PDB entry 8WTJ | electron microscopy, 4.64 A resolution (low resolution: residue-level contacts below are approximate; hydrogen-bond / salt-bridge calls are withheld) | chains B and C of the 4 polymer chains in the assembly

# Chain B (and C)
Protein: Spike glycoprotein
Organism: Severe acute respiratory syndrome coronavirus 2
Notes: chain C of this document is another copy of the same molecule, construct and numbering; everything in this record applies to it too
UniProt: P0DTC2 (SPIKE_SARS2); aligned to UniProt positions 1-1204 over residues 1-1204 (the alignment contains insertions or deletions, so no single offset holds)
Amino-acid sequence (1317 residues; each row starts with the number of its first residue):
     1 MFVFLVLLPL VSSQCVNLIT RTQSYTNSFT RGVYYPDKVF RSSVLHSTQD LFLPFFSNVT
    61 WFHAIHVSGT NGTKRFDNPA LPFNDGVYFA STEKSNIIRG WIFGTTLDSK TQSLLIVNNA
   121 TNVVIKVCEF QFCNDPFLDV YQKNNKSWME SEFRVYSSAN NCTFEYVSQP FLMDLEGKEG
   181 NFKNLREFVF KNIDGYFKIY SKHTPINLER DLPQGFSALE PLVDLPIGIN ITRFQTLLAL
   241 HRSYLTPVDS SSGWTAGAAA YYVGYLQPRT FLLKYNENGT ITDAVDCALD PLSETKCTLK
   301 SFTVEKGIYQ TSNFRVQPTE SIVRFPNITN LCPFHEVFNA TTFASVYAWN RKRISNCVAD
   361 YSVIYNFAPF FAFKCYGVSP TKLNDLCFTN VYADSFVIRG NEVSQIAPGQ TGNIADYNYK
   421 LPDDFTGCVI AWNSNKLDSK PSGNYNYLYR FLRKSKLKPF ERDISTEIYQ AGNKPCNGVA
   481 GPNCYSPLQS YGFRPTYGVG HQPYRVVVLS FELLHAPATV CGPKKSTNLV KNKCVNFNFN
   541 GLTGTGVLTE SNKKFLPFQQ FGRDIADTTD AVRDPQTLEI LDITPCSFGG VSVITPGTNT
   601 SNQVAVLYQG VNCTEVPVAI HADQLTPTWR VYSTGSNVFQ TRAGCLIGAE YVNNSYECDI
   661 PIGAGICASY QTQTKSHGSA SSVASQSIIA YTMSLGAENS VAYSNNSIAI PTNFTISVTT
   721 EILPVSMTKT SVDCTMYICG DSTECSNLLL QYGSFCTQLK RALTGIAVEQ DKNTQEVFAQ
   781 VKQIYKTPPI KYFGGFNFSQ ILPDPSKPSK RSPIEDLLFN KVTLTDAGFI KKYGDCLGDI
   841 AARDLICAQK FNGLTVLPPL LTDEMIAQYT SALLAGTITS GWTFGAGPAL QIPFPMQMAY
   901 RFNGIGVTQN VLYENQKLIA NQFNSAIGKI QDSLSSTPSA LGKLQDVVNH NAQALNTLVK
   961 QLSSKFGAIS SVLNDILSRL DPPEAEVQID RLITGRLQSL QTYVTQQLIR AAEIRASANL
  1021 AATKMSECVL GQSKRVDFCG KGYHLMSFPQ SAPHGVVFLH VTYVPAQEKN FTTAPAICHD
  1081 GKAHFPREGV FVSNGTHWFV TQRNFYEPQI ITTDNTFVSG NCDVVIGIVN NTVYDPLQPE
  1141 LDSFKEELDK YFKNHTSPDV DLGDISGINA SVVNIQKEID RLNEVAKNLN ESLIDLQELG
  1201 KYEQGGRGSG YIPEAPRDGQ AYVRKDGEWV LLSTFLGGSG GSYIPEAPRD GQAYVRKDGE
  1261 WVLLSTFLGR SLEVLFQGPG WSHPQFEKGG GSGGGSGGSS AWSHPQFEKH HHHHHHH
Unresolved in the structure: 1-13, 67-73, 615-628, 672-685, 824-845, 1137-1317 (chain C: 1-13, 67-73, 615-628, 672-685, 824-844, 1137-1317)
Construct notes: variant Ile-19 (Thr in P0DTC2), Ser-24 (Ala27 in P0DTC2), Ala-80 (Val83 in P0DTC2), Asp-139 (Gly142 in P0DTC2), Gln-142 (His146 in P0DTC2), Glu-179 (Gln183 in P0DTC2), Glu-209 (Val213 in P0DTC2), Val-248 (Gly252 in P0DTC2), His-335 (Gly339 in P0DTC2), Thr-342 (Arg346 in P0DTC2), Ile-364 (Leu368 in P0DTC2), Phe-367 (Ser371 in P0DTC2), Pro-369 (Ser373 in P0DTC2), Phe-371 (Ser375 in P0DTC2), Ala-372 (Thr376 in P0DTC2), Asn-401 (Asp405 in P0DTC2), Ser-404 (Arg408 in P0DTC2), Asn-413 (Lys417 in P0DTC2), Lys-436 (Asn440 in P0DTC2), Pro-441 (Val445 in P0DTC2), Ser-442 (Gly446 in P0DTC2), Leu-452 (Phe456 in P0DTC2), Lys-456 (Asn460 in P0DTC2), Asn-473 (Ser477 in P0DTC2), Lys-474 (Thr478 in P0DTC2), Ala-480 (Glu484 in P0DTC2), Pro-482 (Phe486 in P0DTC2), Ser-486 (Phe490 in P0DTC2), Arg-494 (Gln498 in P0DTC2), Tyr-497 (Asn501 in P0DTC2), His-501 (Tyr505 in P0DTC2), Gly-610 (Asp614 in P0DTC2), Tyr-651 (His655 in P0DTC2), Lys-675 (Asn679 in P0DTC2), His-677 (Pro681 in P0DTC2), Lys-760 (Asn764 in P0DTC2), Tyr-792 (Asp796 in P0DTC2), His-950 (Gln954 in P0DTC2), Lys-965 (Asn969 in P0DTC2); conflict Phe-451 (Leu455 in P0DTC2), Gly-678 (Arg682 in P0DTC2), Ser-679 (Arg683 in P0DTC2), Ser-681 (Arg685 in P0DTC2), Pro-813 (Phe817 in P0DTC2), Thr-825 (Ala829 in P0DTC2), Lys-832 (Gln836 in P0DTC2), Pro-888 (Ala892 in P0DTC2), Pro-895 (Ala899 in P0DTC2), Pro-938 (Ala942 in P0DTC2); engineered mutation Pro-982 (Lys986 in P0DTC2), Pro-983 (Val987 in P0DTC2)
Disulfides: Cys-15/Cys-133, Cys-128/Cys-162, Cys-287/Cys-297, Cys-332/Cys-357, Cys-387/Cys-521, Cys-476/Cys-484, Cys-534/Cys-586, Cys-613/Cys-645, Cys-658/Cys-667, Cys-734/Cys-756, Cys-739/Cys-745, Cys-1028/Cys-1039, Cys-1078/Cys-1122
UniProt features mapped onto this chain:
  - glycosylation (N-linked (GlcNAc...) asparagine): Asn-17 (complex), Asn-122 (hybrid)

# How chain B and chain C interact
Contacting residue pairs (113):
  Asn-313(B) / Asp-733(C)
  Arg-315(B) / Asp-733(C)
  Arg-353(B) / Thr-163(C)
  Asn-356(B) / Pro-226(C)
  Pro-517(B) / Tyr-196(C)
  Lys-553(B) / Phe-40(C)
  Lys-554(B) / Phe-40(C)
  Lys-554(B) / Asn-278(C)
  Leu-556(B) / Tyr-35(C)
  Leu-556(B) / Phe-40(C)
  Leu-556(B) / Asn-278(C)
  Leu-556(B) / Gly-279(C)
  Phe-558(B) / Lys-38(C)
  Phe-558(B) / Glu-220(C)
  Phe-558(B) / Pro-221(C)
  Gln-559(B) / Lys-38(C)
  Gln-559(B) / Val-39(C)
  Gln-559(B) / Phe-40(C)
  Gln-560(B) / Lys-38(C)
  Phe-561(B) / Lys-38(C)
  Phe-561(B) / Val-39(C)
  Phe-561(B) / Phe-40(C)
  Gly-562(B) / Phe-40(C)
  Arg-563(B) / Phe-40(C)
  Ile-565(B) / Lys-960(C)
  Asp-567(B) / Lys-960(C)
  Pro-585(B) / Phe-851(C)
  Phe-588(B) / Lys-850(C)
  Phe-588(B) / Thr-855(C)
  Ala-643(B) / Pro-858(C)
  Gly-663(B) / Leu-860(C)
  Ala-664(B) / Pro-859(C)
  Ala-664(B) / Leu-860(C)
  Ala-664(B) / Thr-862(C)
  Gly-665(B) / Leu-860(C)
  Gly-665(B) / Thr-862(C)
  Met-693(B) / Met-865(C)
  Leu-695(B) / Lys-782(C)
  Leu-695(B) / Ile-784(C)
  Leu-695(B) / Met-865(C)
  Leu-695(B) / Gln-868(C)
  Leu-695(B) / Tyr-869(C)
  Gly-696(B) / Lys-782(C)
  Gly-696(B) / Ile-784(C)
  Ala-697(B) / Lys-782(C)
  Ala-697(B) / Gln-783(C)
  Ala-697(B) / Ile-784(C)
  Glu-698(B) / Ile-784(C)
  Glu-698(B) / Tyr-785(C)
  Glu-698(B) / Lys-786(C)
  Asn-699(B) / Gln-783(C)
  Asn-699(B) / Ile-784(C)
  Asn-699(B) / Tyr-785(C)
  Asn-699(B) / Lys-786(C)
  Ser-700(B) / Lys-786(C)
  Ser-700(B) / Thr-787(C)
  Val-701(B) / Gln-891(C)
  Ala-702(B) / Gln-891(C)
  Tyr-703(B) / Phe-793(C)
  Tyr-703(B) / Thr-879(C)
  Tyr-703(B) / Ile-892(C)
  Tyr-703(B) / Pro-893(C)
  Tyr-703(B) / Phe-894(C)
  Asn-705(B) / Tyr-792(C)
  Ser-707(B) / Gln-891(C)
  Ser-707(B) / Ile-892(C)
  Ser-707(B) / Pro-893(C)
  Ile-708(B) / Gln-891(C)
  Ile-708(B) / Ile-892(C)
  Ile-708(B) / Pro-893(C)
  Ala-709(B) / Leu-890(C)
  Ala-709(B) / Gln-891(C)
  Pro-711(B) / Leu-890(C)
  Thr-957(B) / Gln-758(C)
  Gln-961(B) / Phe-755(C)
  Lys-965(B) / Gln-751(C)
  Lys-965(B) / Tyr-752(C)
  Phe-966(B) / Tyr-752(C)
  Phe-966(B) / Phe-755(C)
  Gly-967(B) / Tyr-752(C)
  Ile-1009(B) / Leu-1008(C)
  Arg-1035(B) / Thr-1023(C)
  Arg-1035(B) / Glu-1027(C)
  Val-1036(B) / Ser-1026(C)
  Val-1036(B) / Glu-1027(C)
  Asp-1037(B) / Gln-780(C)
  Asp-1037(B) / Gly-885(C)
  Asp-1037(B) / Ser-1026(C)
  Gly-1042(B) / Ala-886(C)
  Tyr-1043(B) / Trp-882(C)
  Tyr-1043(B) / Ala-886(C)
  Pro-1065(B) / Pro-888(C)
  Glu-1068(B) / Leu-890(C)
  Thr-1073(B) / Pro-893(C)
  Thr-1073(B) / Met-896(C)
  Pro-1075(B) / Met-896(C)
  Phe-1085(B) / Gln-909(C)
  Phe-1085(B) / Asn-910(C)
  Phe-1085(B) / Tyr-913(C)
  Pro-1086(B) / Gln-909(C)
  Gly-1089(B) / Tyr-900(C)
  Val-1090(B) / Met-896(C)
  Val-1090(B) / Tyr-900(C)
  Arg-1103(B) / Tyr-900(C)
  Arg-1103(B) / Asn-903(C)
  Asn-1104(B) / Trp-882(C)
  Phe-1117(B) / Thr-908(C)
  Phe-1117(B) / Gln-909(C)
  Phe-1117(B) / Asn-910(C)
  Ser-1119(B) / Asn-910(C)
  Val-1124(B) / Tyr-913(C)
  Val-1124(B) / Gln-916(C)
  Val-1125(B) / Tyr-913(C)
Interface residues without a listed pair, chain B (78 interface residues in all): Thr-519, Phe-555, Asp-564, Ala-566, Thr-568, Gln-609, Pro-661, Asn-706, Gln-953, Ser-964, Glu-984, Arg-991, Gln-998, Thr-1002, Lys-1041, Val-1064
Interface residues without a listed pair, chain C (78 interface residues in all): Arg-41, Leu-225, Thr-280, Gly-409, Thr-735, Met-736, Ser-754, Arg-761, Pro-788, Ala-848, Asn-852, Leu-857, Gly-887, Ala-889, Pro-895, Glu-914, Asn-956, Asp-990, Gln-1001, Leu-1030

# In short
Chain B and chain C each contribute 78 residues to their interface.
Both chains are Spike glycoprotein (Severe acute respiratory syndrome coronavirus 2). Entry 8WTJ (XBB.1.5.70
spike protein in complex with ACE2) was determined by electron microscopy (same publication as 8WTD, 8WRM,
8WRO, 8WRH and 8WRL).
